7ZB2 - chain AAA; structure by X-ray diffraction, 1.94 A resolution.

== Chain AAA ==
Protein: OphP S580A
Source organism: Omphalotus olearius
Amino-acid sequence (745 residues; each row starts with the number of its first residue):
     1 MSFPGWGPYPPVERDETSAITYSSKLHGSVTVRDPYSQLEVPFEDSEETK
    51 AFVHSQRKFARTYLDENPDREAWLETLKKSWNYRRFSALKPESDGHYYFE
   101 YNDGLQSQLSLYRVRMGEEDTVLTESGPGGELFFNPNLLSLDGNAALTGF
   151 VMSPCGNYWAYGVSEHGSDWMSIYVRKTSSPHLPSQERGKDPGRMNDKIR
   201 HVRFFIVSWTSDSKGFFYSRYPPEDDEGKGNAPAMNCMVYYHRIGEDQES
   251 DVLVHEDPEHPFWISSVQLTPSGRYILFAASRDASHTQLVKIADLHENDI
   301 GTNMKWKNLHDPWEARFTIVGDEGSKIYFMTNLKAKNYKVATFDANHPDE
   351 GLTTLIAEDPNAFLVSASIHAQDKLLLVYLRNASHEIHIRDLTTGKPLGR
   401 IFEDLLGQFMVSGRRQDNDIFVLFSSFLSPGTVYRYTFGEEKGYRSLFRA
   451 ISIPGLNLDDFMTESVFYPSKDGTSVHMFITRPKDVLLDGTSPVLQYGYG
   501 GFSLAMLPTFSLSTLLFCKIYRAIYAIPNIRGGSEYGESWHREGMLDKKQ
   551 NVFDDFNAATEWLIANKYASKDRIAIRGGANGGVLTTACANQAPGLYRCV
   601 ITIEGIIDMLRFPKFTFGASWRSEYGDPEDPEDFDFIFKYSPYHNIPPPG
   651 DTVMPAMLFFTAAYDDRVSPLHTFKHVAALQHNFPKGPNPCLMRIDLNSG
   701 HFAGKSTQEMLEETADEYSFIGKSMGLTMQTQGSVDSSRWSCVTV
Disordered / not traced: 1, 226-230, 731-745
Metal / ion sites: Na+: Pro136, Ser140, Ala145
From the paper describing this entry:
  - conformationally variable residues (order/disorder transition): Leu697 to Thr707
  - catalytic residues: Arg667 (proposed by the authors, not directly observed)
  - mutagenesis - I606A: decreased catalytic activity on Oph-15mer
  - mutagenesis - W621A: abolished catalytic activity on Oph-15mer
  - specificity-determining residues: Ile606 (proposed by the authors, not directly observed)
  - specificity-determining residues: Trp621

== Summary ==
Pro136, Ser140 and Ala145 coordinate Na+. The paper reports the catalytic residue Arg667; I606A reduces
catalytic activity on Oph-15mer.
Chain AAA is OphP S580A (Omphalotus olearius); the structure, apo macrocyclase OphP, was determined by X-ray
diffraction (same publication as 7ZAZ, 7ZB0 and 7ZB1).
